PDB entry 1G63 | X-ray diffraction, 2.50 A resolution | chains A and G of the 12 polymer chains in the assembly

== Chain A (and G) ==
Protein: Epidermin modifying enzyme epid
Source organism: Staphylococcus epidermidis
Notes: chain G of this document is another copy of the same molecule, construct and numbering; everything in this record applies to it too
UniProtKB: P30197 (EPID_STAEP); numbering as in UniProt (aligned over 1-181)
Chain sequence (181 residues; row label = number of the first residue in the row):
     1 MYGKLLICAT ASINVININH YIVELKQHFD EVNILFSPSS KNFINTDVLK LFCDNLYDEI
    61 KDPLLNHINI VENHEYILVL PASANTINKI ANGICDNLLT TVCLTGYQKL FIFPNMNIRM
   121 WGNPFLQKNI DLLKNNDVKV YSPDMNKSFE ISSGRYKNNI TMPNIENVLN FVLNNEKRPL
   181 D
Disordered / not traced: 148-157, 175-181
Residues lining bound ligands:
  - FMN (flavin mononucleotide), molecule 1: Thr-10, Ala-11, Ser-12, Ile-13, Ser-37, Ser-39, Phe-43, Ser-83, Ala-84, Asn-85, Thr-86, Asn-97, Asn-115, Met-116, Met-120
  - FMN, molecule 2: Pro-63, Leu-64, Leu-65, His-67, Cys-95, Asp-96, Asn-97, Thr-101
UniProt features mapped onto this chain:
  - active site: His-67
  - mutagenesis: Phe-43 (F43L: Binds FMN, but activity is significantly decreased), His-67 (H67N: Retains less than 1% activity, binds FMN), Glu-75 (E75D/Q: Binds FMN), Pro-81 (P81D: Loss of FMN binding), Ser-83 (S83A: Loss of FMN binding; S83T: Binds FMN), Ala-84 (A84V: Binds FMN), Asn-85 (N85D/H: Loss of FMN binding), Gly-93 (G93A/D: Loss of FMN binding), Cys-95 (C95A: Binds FMN), Asp-96 (D96N: Loss of FMN binding), Leu-98 (L98V: Binds FMN), Cys-103 (C103A: Binds FMN), 4 further mutagenesis entries in UniProt
What the authors report for this chain:
  - binding site for flavin mononucleotide: Ile-13, Phe-43, Leu-51, His-67, Ser-83, Ala-84, Asn-85, Thr-86, Asn-115, Met-120
  - mutagenesis - P81A: abolished binding to flavin mononucleotide (citing earlier work)
  - mutagenesis - G93D: decreased binding to flavin mononucleotide (citing earlier work)
  - mutagenesis - H67N: abolished catalytic activity (citing earlier work)
  - catalytic residues: His-67 (proposed by the authors, not directly observed)

== How chain A and chain G interact ==
Pairs across the interface (21; chain A residue first):
  Ile-13(A) with Leu-51(G), hydrophobic
  Ile-16(A) with Asn-19(G); Val-48(G), hydrophobic; Phe-52(G), hydrophobic
  Asn-17(A) with Asn-19(G); His-20(G)
  Asn-19(A) with Ile-16(G); Asn-17(G)
  His-20(A) with Asn-17(G); His-20(G), hydrogen bond
  Lys-41(A) with Asn-45(G)
  Asn-42(A) with Asn-45(G)
  Phe-43(A) with Asn-45(G); Val-48(G)
  Ile-44(A) with Asn-45(G)
  Asn-45(A) with Asn-42(G); Phe-43(G)
  Val-48(A) with Asn-42(G); Phe-43(G)
  Leu-51(A) with Ile-13(G), hydrophobic
  Phe-52(A) with Ile-16(G), hydrophobic
Also at the interface, not in a pair above, chain G (13 interface residues in all): Lys-41, Ile-44

== Summary ==
Chain A and chain G each contribute 13 residues to their interface; the contacts include 1 hydrogen bond. The
hydrogen-bonded pair is His-20(A)/His-20(G). Ligands of chain A: flavin mononucleotide. The paper reports the
catalytic residue His-67(A); P81A of chain A abolishes binding to flavin mononucleotide; 3 substitutions were
tested in all.
Chain A and chain G are both Epidermin modifying enzyme epid (Staphylococcus epidermidis); the structure,
Peptidyl-cysteine decarboxylase epid, was determined by X-ray diffraction (same publication as 1G5Q).
